Entry 7ELH (electron microscopy, 3.30 A resolution); this record covers chains L and M of the 26 polymer chains in the assembly.

[Chain L (and M)]
Name: Lambda 1
From: Mammalian orthoreovirus 3
Notes: chain M of this document is another copy of the same molecule, construct and numbering; everything in this record applies to it too
UniProt: F1ARN3 (F1ARN3_9REOV); residue numbers follow UniProt; this construct covers 181-1275
Sequence (1095 residues; numbered 181 to 1275; the number before each row is that of its first residue):
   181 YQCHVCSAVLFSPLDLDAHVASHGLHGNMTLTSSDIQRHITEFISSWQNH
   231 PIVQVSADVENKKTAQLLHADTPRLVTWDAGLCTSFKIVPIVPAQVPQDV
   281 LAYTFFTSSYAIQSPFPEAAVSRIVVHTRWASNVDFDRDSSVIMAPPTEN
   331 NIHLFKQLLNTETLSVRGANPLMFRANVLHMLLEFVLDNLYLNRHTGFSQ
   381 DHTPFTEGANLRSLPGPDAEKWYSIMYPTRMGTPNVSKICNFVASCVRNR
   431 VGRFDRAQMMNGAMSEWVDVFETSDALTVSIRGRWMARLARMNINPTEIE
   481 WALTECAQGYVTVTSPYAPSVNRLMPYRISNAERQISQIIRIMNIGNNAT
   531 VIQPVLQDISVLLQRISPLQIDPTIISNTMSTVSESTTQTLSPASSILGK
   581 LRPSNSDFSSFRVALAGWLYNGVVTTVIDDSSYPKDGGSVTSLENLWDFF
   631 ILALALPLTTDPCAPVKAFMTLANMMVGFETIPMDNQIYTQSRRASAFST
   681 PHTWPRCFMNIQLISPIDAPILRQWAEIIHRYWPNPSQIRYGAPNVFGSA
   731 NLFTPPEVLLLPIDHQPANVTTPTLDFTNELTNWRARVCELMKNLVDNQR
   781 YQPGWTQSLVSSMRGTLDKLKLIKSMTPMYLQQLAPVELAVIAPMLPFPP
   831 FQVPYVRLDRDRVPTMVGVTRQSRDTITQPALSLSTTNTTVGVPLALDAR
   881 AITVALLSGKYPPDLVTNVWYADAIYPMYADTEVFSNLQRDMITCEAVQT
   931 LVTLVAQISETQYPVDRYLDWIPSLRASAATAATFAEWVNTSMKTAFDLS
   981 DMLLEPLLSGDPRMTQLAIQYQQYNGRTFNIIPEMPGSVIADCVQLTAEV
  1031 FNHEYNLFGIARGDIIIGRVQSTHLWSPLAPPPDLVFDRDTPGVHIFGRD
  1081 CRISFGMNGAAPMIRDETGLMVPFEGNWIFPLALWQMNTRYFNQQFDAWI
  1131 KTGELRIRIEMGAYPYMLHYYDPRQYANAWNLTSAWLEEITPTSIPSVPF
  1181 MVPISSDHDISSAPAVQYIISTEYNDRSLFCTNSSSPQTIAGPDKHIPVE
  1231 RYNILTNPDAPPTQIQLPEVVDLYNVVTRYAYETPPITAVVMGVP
Not modelled in the structure: 181-212, 226-240 (chain M: 209-214)

[Chain L / chain M interface]
Pairs across the interface (92; chain L residue first):
  Lys243(L) - Ser561(M)  hydrogen bond (side chain-backbone)
  Leu339(L) - Asp894(M)
  Gly526(L) - Thr562(M)
  Asn527(L) - Thr562(M)
  Asn527(L) - Val563(M)
  Asn527(L) - Ser791(M)  hydrogen bond (side chain-backbone)
  Asn527(L) - Ser792(M)
  Asn527(L) - Gly795(M)
  Asn528(L) - Ser561(M)  hydrogen bond (side chain-backbone)
  Asn528(L) - Thr562(M)
  Asn528(L) - Val563(M)
  Ala529(L) - Val563(M)  hydrogen bond (backbone-backbone)
  Ala529(L) - Ser564(M)
  Ala529(L) - Glu565(M)
  Thr530(L) - Val563(M)
  Thr530(L) - Ser564(M)
  Asp610(L) - Thr786(M)
  Ile668(L) - Pro783(M)  hydrophobic
  Tyr669(L) - Gln779(M)  hydrogen bond (side chain-backbone)
  Arg673(L) - Pro783(M)
  Ser676(L) - Thr786(M)
  Ala677(L) - Gln779(M)
  Ala677(L) - Trp785(M)
  Ser679(L) - Gln779(M)
  Ser679(L) - Thr786(M)
  Ser679(L) - Ser788(M)
  Thr680(L) - Asn778(M)  hydrogen bond (side chain-backbone)
  Thr680(L) - Gln779(M)
  His682(L) - Asn778(M)
  Met846(L) - Arg794(M)
  Arg851(L) - Lys804(M)
  Gln852(L) - Leu755(M)
  Gln852(L) - Lys804(M)
  Arg854(L) - Leu755(M)
  Arg854(L) - Phe757(M)
  Asp855(L) - Leu755(M)  hydrogen bond (backbone-backbone)
  Asp855(L) - Asp756(M)
  Thr866(L) - Lys801(M)  hydrogen bond (backbone-side chain)
  Thr867(L) - Leu802(M)
  Asn868(L) - Asp798(M)
  Thr869(L) - Gly795(M)
  Thr869(L) - Asp798(M)
  Thr870(L) - Arg794(M)  hydrogen bond
  Thr870(L) - Gly795(M)
  Thr870(L) - Asp798(M)  hydrogen bond (backbone-side chain)
  Gly872(L) - Ser791(M)  hydrogen bond (backbone-side chain)
  Ala876(L) - Thr567(M)
  Arg956(L) - Asn749(M)  hydrogen bond
  Arg956(L) - Val750(M)
  Arg956(L) - Thr751(M)
  Ala957(L) - Val750(M)
  Ala957(L) - Thr751(M)
  Ser958(L) - Val750(M)
  Ala959(L) - Thr754(M)
  Ala960(L) - Tyr891(M)
  Ala960(L) - Pro893(M)  hydrophobic
  Thr961(L) - Pro893(M)
  Thr964(L) - Pro893(M)
  Ser989(L) - Lys804(M)  hydrogen bond (backbone-side chain)
  Gly990(L) - Lys804(M)
  Asp991(L) - Lys804(M)
  Arg993(L) - Thr751(M)
  Arg993(L) - Thr752(M)
  Arg1079(L) - Pro1275(M)
  Cys1081(L) - Met1272(M)
  Arg1082(L) - Thr494(M)
  Arg1082(L) - Met1272(M)
  Phe1085(L) - Pro496(M)  hydrophobic
  Phe1085(L) - Tyr497(M)
  Met1087(L) - Pro499(M)
  Ala1113(L) - Pro1275(M)
  Leu1114(L) - Pro1275(M)
  Met1117(L) - Ser226(M)
  Met1117(L) - Trp227(M)
  Met1117(L) - Val899(M)  hydrophobic
  Met1117(L) - Gly1273(M)
  Met1117(L) - Pro1275(M)  hydrophobic
  Asn1118(L) - Ser226(M)  hydrogen bond
  Asn1118(L) - Met1272(M)
  Asn1118(L) - Gly1273(M)  hydrogen bond (side chain-backbone)
  Arg1120(L) - Ser187(M)  hydrogen bond
  Arg1120(L) - Ile224(M)
  Arg1120(L) - Ser225(M)
  Arg1120(L) - Ser226(M)
  Arg1120(L) - Gln228(M)  hydrogen bond (side chain-backbone)
  Arg1120(L) - Asn229(M)
  Tyr1121(L) - Ser187(M)
  Tyr1121(L) - Ser226(M)  hydrogen bond (backbone-backbone)
  Gln1124(L) - Gln182(M)
  Gln1124(L) - His184(M)  hydrogen bond
  Gln1124(L) - Ser187(M)
  Gln1125(L) - His184(M)
Other interface residues (no listed pair), chain L (63 interface residues in all): Leu352, Val607, Asp609, Thr683, Ser853, Val873, Pro874, Ile1083, Gln1116, Thr1119, Pro1172
Other interface residues (no listed pair), chain M (65 interface residues in all): Val189, Thr492, Val493, Ala498, Phe659, Pro753, Thr758, Arg780, Gln782, Gln787, Val790, Lys799, Met806, Pro892, Val896, Asn898, Val1274

[Summary]
63 residues of chain L face 65 of chain M across their interface, with 19 hydrogen bonds. Polar contacts
include Lys243(L)-Ser561(M), Asn527(L)-Ser791(M) and Asn528(L)-Ser561(M).
Both chains are Lambda 1 (Mammalian orthoreovirus 3). Entry 7ELH (In situ structure of transcriptional enzyme
complex and capsid shell protein of mammalian reovirus at initiation ...) was determined by electron
microscopy together with 7ELL from the same study.
